4A9O - chains A and B; structure by X-ray diffraction, 1.78 A resolution.

# Chain A (and B)
Name: Bromodomain containing 2
From: Homo sapiens
Notes: fragment: n-terminal bromodomain (bd1), residues 67-200; chain B of this document is another copy of the same molecule, construct and numbering; everything in this record applies to it too
Reference sequence: P25440 (BRD2_HUMAN); numbering as in UniProt (aligned over 67-200)
Amino-acid sequence (154 residues; numbered 47 to 200; the number before each row is that of its first residue):
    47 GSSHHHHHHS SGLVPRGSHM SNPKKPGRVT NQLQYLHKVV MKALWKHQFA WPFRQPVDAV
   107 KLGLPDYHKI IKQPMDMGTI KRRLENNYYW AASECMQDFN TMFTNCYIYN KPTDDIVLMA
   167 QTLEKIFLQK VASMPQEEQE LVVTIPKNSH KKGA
Disordered / not traced: 47-73, 189-200 (chain B: 47-75, 184-200)
Sequence notes: expression tag (47-66)
Small-molecule neighbours: 5-ethyl-3-methyl-4-phenyl-1,2-oxazole (A9O): W97, P98, F99, V103, L108, L110, Y113, C152, Y155, N156, I162
Swiss-Prot annotation at these positions:
  - binding site (a protein): D112, Y155, N156, K157, D160, D161
  - mutagenesis: Q78 (Q78A: Loss of homodimerization), P111 to D112 (Abolished binding to histone H4 acetylated at 'Lys-12' (H4K12ac)), D112 to I116 (Abolished binding to histone H4 acetylated at 'Lys-12' (H4K12ac)), Y113 (Y113A: Abolished binding to histone H4 acetylated at 'Lys-12' (H4K12ac)), M142 to Q143 (Loss of homodimerization), Y153 (Y153K: Loss of homodimerization), I154 (I154A: Partial loss of homodimerization; when associated with A-182. Abolished binding to histone H4 acetylated at 'Lys-12' (H4K12ac)), N156 to D160 (Abolished binding to histone H4 acetylated at 'Lys-12' (H4K12ac)), N156 (N156A: Abolished binding to histone H4 acetylated at 'Lys-12' (H4K12ac). Abolished binding to histone H4 acetyl-methylated), K157 to D160 (Abolished binding to histone H4 acetylated at 'Lys-12' (H4K12ac)), P158 (P158D: Abolished binding to histone H4 acetylated at 'Lys-12' (H4K12ac)), D160 (D160A: Abolished binding to histone H4 acetylated at 'Lys-12' (H4K12ac)), 4 further mutagenesis entries in UniProt

# How chain A and chain B interact
Pairs across the interface (43; chain A residue first):
  Q78(A) - A178(B)  hydrogen bond (side chain-backbone)
  I116(A) - P158(B)  hydrophobic
  M142(A) - L174(B)
  M142(A) - A178(B)  hydrophobic
  Q143(A) - K171(B)  hydrogen bond (side chain-backbone)
  Q143(A) - L174(B)
  Q143(A) - Q175(B)
  N146(A) - E170(B)  hydrogen bond
  N146(A) - L174(B)
  T150(A) - Y153(B)
  T150(A) - Q167(B)
  T150(A) - E170(B)  hydrogen bond
  Y153(A) - T150(B)
  Y153(A) - Y153(B)
  Y153(A) - I154(B)
  I154(A) - Y153(B)  hydrophobic
  I154(A) - P158(B)  hydrophobic
  I154(A) - V163(B)  hydrophobic
  I154(A) - Q167(B)
  P158(A) - I116(B)  hydrophobic
  P158(A) - I154(B)  hydrophobic
  V163(A) - I154(B)  hydrophobic
  E170(A) - N146(B)
  K171(A) - Q143(B)  hydrogen bond (backbone-side chain)
  L174(A) - M142(B)
  L174(A) - Q143(B)
  L174(A) - N146(B)
  Q175(A) - S139(B)
  Q175(A) - Q143(B)
  V177(A) - M142(B)  hydrophobic
  V177(A) - V177(B)  hydrophobic
  A178(A) - Q78(B)  hydrogen bond (backbone-side chain)
  A178(A) - M142(B)  hydrophobic
  A178(A) - M180(B)
  M180(A) - A178(B)  hydrophobic
  M180(A) - Q182(B)
  P181(A) - A178(B)
  P181(A) - Q182(B)
  Q182(A) - A178(B)
  Q182(A) - S179(B)
  Q182(A) - M180(B)
  Q182(A) - P181(B)
  Q182(A) - Q182(B)  hydrogen bond (side chain-backbone)
Also at the interface, not in a pair above, chain A (22 interface residues in all): Q167, F173, S179
Also at the interface, not in a pair above, chain B (23 interface residues in all): F173

# Overview
22 residues of chain A and 23 residues of chain B are in contact; the contacts include 7 hydrogen bonds. Polar
pairs include Q78(A)-A178(B), Q143(A)-K171(B) and N146(A)-E170(B). Chain A binds
5-ethyl-3-methyl-4-phenyl-1,2-oxazole. From UniProt: 6 protein-binding residues and 20 mutagenesis sites on
chain A.
Both chains are Bromodomain containing 2 (Homo sapiens). Entry 4A9O (N-TERMINAL BROMODOMAIN OF HUMAN BRD2 WITH
5 ethyl-3-methyl-4-phenyl-1, 2-oxazole) was determined by X-ray diffraction (same publication as 4ALH, 4A9M
and 4A9N).
